Entry 6TDU (electron microscopy, 4.32 A resolution (low resolution: residue-level contacts below are approximate; hydrogen-bond / salt-bridge calls are withheld)); this record covers chains A and H of the 88 polymer chains in the assembly.

Chain A:
Protein: ATPTB1
From: Euglena gracilis
Chain sequence (487 residues; each row starts with the number of its first residue):
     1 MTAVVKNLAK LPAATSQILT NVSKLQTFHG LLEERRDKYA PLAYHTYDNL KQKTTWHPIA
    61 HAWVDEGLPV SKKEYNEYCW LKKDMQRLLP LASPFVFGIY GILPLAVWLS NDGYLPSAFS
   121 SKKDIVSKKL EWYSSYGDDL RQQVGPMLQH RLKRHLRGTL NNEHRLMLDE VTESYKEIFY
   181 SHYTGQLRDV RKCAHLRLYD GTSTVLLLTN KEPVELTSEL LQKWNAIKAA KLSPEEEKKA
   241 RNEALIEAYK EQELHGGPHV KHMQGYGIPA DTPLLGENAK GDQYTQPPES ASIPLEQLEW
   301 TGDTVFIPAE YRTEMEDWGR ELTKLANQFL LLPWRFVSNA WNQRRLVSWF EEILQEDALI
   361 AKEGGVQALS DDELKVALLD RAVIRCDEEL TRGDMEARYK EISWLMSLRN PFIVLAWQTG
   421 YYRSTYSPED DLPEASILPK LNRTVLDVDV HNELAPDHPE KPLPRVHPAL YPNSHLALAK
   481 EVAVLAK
Disordered / not traced: 1

Chain H:
Protein: ATP synthase subunit d
From: Euglena gracilis
Chain sequence (476 residues; row label = number of the first residue in the row):
     1 MMRRACRIIR PSHVRGVSGV APTIYLRSKA ALPATSTTDV RPQLYALQRF AKAQLKTATE
    61 AERAAIEADI ARYQEYLDSD LEKLKQDVAE DTAKKQKLIP LLDRYPDVPI EKIPEHANVL
   121 LKKIDACLEI LSKDIGEVTD AEAHEMYFET SKFQILHIYT GCVASFPEGD VPPGAVECLP
   181 GQVIRTKVNG EDVMLEIDEV DPGYQVCWFK PDVPLPENAE ILWSYPYEPT AALPTGTTWE
   241 EGQANVLIPA EPTPEAAVWP PTPVTNVYAP MAEKLALKSN PELKVLFKEA LLQPAKLLPL
   301 DVDYQCSHDR EVVEAKRDRY LTALVEAEQA PPLPFTPDVL QLQLEHNVLK GELIDRLRAL
   361 EYTIVTEQLQ ARLHERRLRG DVIDEWEELD YHPLVRDDTY LAIDFGDPTF GRYIWKLFPH
   421 TDGDEECMFK DTRLDVLPPQ VNPLNAILAQ HTAQTPVHRS LEKRLWTEVR ATAVSE
Disordered / not traced: 1-16

How chain A and chain H interact:
Pairs across the interface - 104 pairs, chain A then chain H:
  Pro146(A) - Leu401(H)
  Met147(A) - Leu401(H)
  Met147(A) - Asp404(H)
  His150(A) - Leu401(H)
  His150(A) - Ala402(H)
  Arg151(A) - Phe405(H)
  Lys153(A) - Asp398(H)
  Arg154(A) - Phe405(H)
  Arg154(A) - Asp407(H)
  Arg157(A) - Tyr413(H)
  Thr159(A) - Phe405(H)
  Thr159(A) - Asp407(H)
  Leu160(A) - Asp407(H)
  Leu160(A) - Thr409(H)
  Asn161(A) - Thr409(H)
  Asn161(A) - Phe410(H)
  Asn161(A) - Gly411(H)
  Asn161(A) - Arg412(H)
  Glu163(A) - Arg412(H)
  Glu163(A) - Tyr413(H)
  His164(A) - Arg412(H)
  Met167(A) - Tyr413(H)
  Met167(A) - Lys416(H)
  Leu168(A) - Lys416(H)
  Asp169(A) - Lys416(H)
  Asp169(A) - Pro419(H)
  Thr172(A) - Lys416(H)
  Thr172(A) - Leu417(H)
  Tyr175(A) - Tyr413(H)
  Tyr175(A) - Leu417(H)
  Lys176(A) - Leu417(H)
  Tyr180(A) - Tyr413(H)
  His182(A) - Tyr362(H)
  His182(A) - Leu394(H)
  His182(A) - Asp398(H)
  Tyr183(A) - Tyr362(H)
  Tyr183(A) - Leu394(H)
  Tyr183(A) - Asp398(H)
  Thr184(A) - Ala359(H)
  Thr184(A) - Tyr362(H)
  Gly185(A) - Tyr362(H)
  Gln186(A) - Arg356(H)
  Gln186(A) - Ala359(H)
  Leu187(A) - Asp355(H)
  Arg423(A) - Asp397(H)
  Arg423(A) - Asp398(H)
  Ser424(A) - Asp397(H)
  Thr425(A) - Pro393(H)
  Thr425(A) - Leu394(H)
  Thr425(A) - Asp397(H)
  Tyr426(A) - Arg396(H)
  Pro428(A) - Asp390(H)
  Pro428(A) - Tyr391(H)
  Glu429(A) - Arg372(H)
  Glu429(A) - Tyr391(H)
  Asp431(A) - Arg372(H)
  Leu432(A) - Gln368(H)
  Leu432(A) - Arg372(H)
  Pro433(A) - Val365(H)
  Glu434(A) - Lys123(H)
  Ser436(A) - Glu361(H)
  Ile437(A) - His116(H)
  Ile437(A) - Glu361(H)
  Leu438(A) - His116(H)
  Leu438(A) - Ile354(H)
  Leu438(A) - Leu357(H)
  Leu438(A) - Arg358(H)
  Pro439(A) - Tyr105(H)
  Pro439(A) - Arg358(H)
  Lys440(A) - Tyr105(H)
  Lys440(A) - Arg358(H)
  Leu441(A) - Tyr105(H)
  Leu441(A) - Asp355(H)
  Leu441(A) - Arg358(H)
  Asn442(A) - Arg104(H)
  Asn442(A) - Tyr105(H)
  Arg443(A) - Arg104(H)
  Thr444(A) - Leu101(H)
  Leu446(A) - Leu101(H)
  Leu446(A) - Leu102(H)
  Asp447(A) - Arg104(H)
  Glu460(A) - Phe418(H)
  Glu460(A) - Pro419(H)
  Glu460(A) - His420(H)
  Glu460(A) - Val436(H)
  Pro462(A) - Pro439(H)
  Pro464(A) - Val441(H)
  Pro464(A) - Pro443(H)
  Arg465(A) - Glu352(H)
  His467(A) - Leu102(H)
  His467(A) - Arg104(H)
  His467(A) - Val348(H)
  Ala469(A) - Leu102(H)
  Ala469(A) - Leu344(H)
  Leu470(A) - Glu345(H)
  Leu470(A) - Leu444(H)
  Tyr471(A) - Ile447(H)
  Pro472(A) - His451(H)
  Asn473(A) - His451(H)
  His475(A) - Lys95(H)
  His475(A) - Leu98(H)
  Leu476(A) - Lys94(H)
  Val482(A) - Lys97(H)
  Val482(A) - Leu98(H)
Other interface residues (no listed pair), chain A (67 interface residues in all): Ser427, Pro459, Lys461, Leu463, Val466, Leu478, Leu485, Ala486
Other interface residues (no listed pair), chain H (62 interface residues in all): Asp91, Val108, Val119, Thr363, Leu369, Val395, Pro438, Leu448

Overview:
The interface between chain A and chain H involves 67 residues on one side and 62 on the other.
Chain A is ATPTB1 and chain H is ATP synthase subunit d, both from Euglena gracilis; the structure, Cryo-EM
structure of Euglena gracilis mitochondrial ATP synthase, full dimer, rotational states 1, was determined by
electron microscopy together with 6TDV, 6TDW, 6TDX, 6TDY, 6TDZ and 6TE0 from the same study.
